2PUT - chains B and C of the 4 polymer chains in the assembly; structure by X-ray diffraction, 1.90 A resolution.

Chain B (and C):
Protein: isomerase domain of glutamine-fructose-6-phosphate transaminase (isomerizing)
Source organism: Candida albicans
Notes: EC 2.6.1.16; fragment: isomerase domain; chain C of this document is another copy of the same molecule, construct and numbering; everything in this record applies to it too
UniProt: P53704 (GFA1_CANAL); residues 346-712 here correspond to UniProt positions 347-713 (UniProt number = residue number + 1)
Sequence (367 residues; numbered 346 to 712; the number before each row is that of its first residue):
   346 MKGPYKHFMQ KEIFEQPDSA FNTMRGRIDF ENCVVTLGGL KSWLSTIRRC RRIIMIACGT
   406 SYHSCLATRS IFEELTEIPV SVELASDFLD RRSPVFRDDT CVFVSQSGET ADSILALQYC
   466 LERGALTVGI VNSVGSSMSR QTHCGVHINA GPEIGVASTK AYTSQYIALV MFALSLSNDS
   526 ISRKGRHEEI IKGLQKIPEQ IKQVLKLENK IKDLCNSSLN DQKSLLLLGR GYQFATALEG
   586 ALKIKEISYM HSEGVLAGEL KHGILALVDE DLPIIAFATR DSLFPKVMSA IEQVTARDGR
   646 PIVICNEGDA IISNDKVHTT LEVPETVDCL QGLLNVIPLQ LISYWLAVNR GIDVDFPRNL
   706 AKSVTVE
Unresolved in the structure: 346-348, 701-712 (chain C: 346-348, 501, 659, 701-712)
Bound ions: Na+: S484, R485, T487 (together with uridine-diphosphate-N-acetylglucosamine)
Ligand contacts:
  - fructose -6-phosphate (F6R): C403, G404, T405, S406, S450, Q451, S452, G453, T455, V501, A502, S503, Q510, L587, K588, E591
  - uridine-diphosphate-N-acetylglucosamine (UD1): R372, G383, G384, G474, I475, V476, V479, M483, S484, T487, H488, C489, G490, V491, H492
What the authors report for this chain:
  - binding site for fructose -6-phosphate: S406, S450, Q451, S452, T455, K588, E591
  - catalytic residues: K588 (proposed by the authors, not directly observed)
  - catalytic residues: E591, H607 (citing earlier work)

Interface between chain B and chain C:
Contacting residue pairs (15; chain B residue first):
  R394(B) - E422(C)  hydrogen bond (side chain-backbone)
  E422(B) - R394(C)  hydrogen bond (backbone-side chain)
  N523(B) - I526(C)
  D524(B) - D524(C)
  D524(B) - S525(C)  hydrogen bond
  D524(B) - I526(C)  hydrogen bond (backbone-backbone)
  D524(B) - S527(C)  hydrogen bond (side chain-backbone)
  S525(B) - D524(C)  hydrogen bond
  S525(B) - I526(C)
  I526(B) - N523(C)
  I526(B) - D524(C)  hydrogen bond (backbone-backbone)
  I526(B) - S525(C)
  I526(B) - I526(C)  hydrophobic
  S527(B) - D524(C)  hydrogen bond (backbone-side chain)
  K529(B) - I526(C)
Other interface residues (no listed pair), chain B (9 interface residues in all): P424
Other interface residues (no listed pair), chain C (9 interface residues in all): P424, K529

In short:
The chain B/chain C interface involves 9 residues from each chain; the contacts include 8 hydrogen bonds.
Polar contacts include R394(B)-E422(C), D524(B)-S525(C) and D524(B)-S527(C). Chain B binds
uridine-diphosphate-N-acetylglucosamine and fructose -6-phosphate. From the paper: catalytic residues K588(B),
E591(B) and H607(B); a binding site for fructose -6-phosphate at S406(B), S450(B) and Q451(B) among others.
Chain B and chain C are both isomerase domain of glutamine-fructose-6-phosphate transaminase (isomerizing)
(Candida albicans); the structure, The crystal structure of isomerase domain of glucosamine-6-phosphate
synthase from Candida albicans, was determined by X-ray diffraction, deposited together with 2POC, 2PUV and
2PUW.
